Entry 8CXW (X-ray diffraction, 2.78 A resolution); this record covers chains A and D of the 3 polymer chains in the assembly.

== Chain A ==
Protein: Site-specific DNA-methyltransferase (adenine-specific)
Organism: Clostridioides difficile 630
Notes: EC 2.1.1.72
UniProtKB: Q183J3 (Q183J3_CLOD6); residue numbers follow UniProt; this construct covers 1-577
Sequence (578 residues; each row starts with the number of its first residue; numbering starts at 0):
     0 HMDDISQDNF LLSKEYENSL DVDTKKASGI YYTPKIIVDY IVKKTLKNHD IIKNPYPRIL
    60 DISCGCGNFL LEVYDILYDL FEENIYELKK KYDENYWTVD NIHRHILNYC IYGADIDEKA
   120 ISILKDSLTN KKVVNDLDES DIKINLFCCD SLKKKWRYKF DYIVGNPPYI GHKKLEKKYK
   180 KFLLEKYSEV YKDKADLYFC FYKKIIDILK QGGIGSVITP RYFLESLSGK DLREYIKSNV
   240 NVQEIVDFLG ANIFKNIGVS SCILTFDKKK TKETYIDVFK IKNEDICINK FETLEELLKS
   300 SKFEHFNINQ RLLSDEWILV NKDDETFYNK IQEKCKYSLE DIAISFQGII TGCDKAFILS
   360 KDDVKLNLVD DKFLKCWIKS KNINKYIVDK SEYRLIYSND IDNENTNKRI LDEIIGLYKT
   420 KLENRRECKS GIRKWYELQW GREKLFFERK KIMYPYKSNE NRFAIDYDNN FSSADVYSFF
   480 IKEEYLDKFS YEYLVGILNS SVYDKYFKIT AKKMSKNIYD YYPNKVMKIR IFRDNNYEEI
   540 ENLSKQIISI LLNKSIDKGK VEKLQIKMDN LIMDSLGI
Not modelled in the structure: 0-29, 132-136
Construct notes: expression tag (0)
Ion coordination: K+ site 1: Lys88, Lys89, Tyr91, Glu93; K+ site 2: Gly249, Val258
Residues lining bound ligands: Piclidenoson (Q8L): Tyr30, Ile61, Ser62, Gly64, Asp114, Ile115, Asp116, Cys148, Asp149, Ser150, Pro167, Leu174, Glu175, Tyr178, Leu196, Phe200
From the paper describing this entry:
  - binding site for Piclidenoson: Asp149, Tyr178

== Chain D ==
Molecule: DNA Strand 1
Sequence (14 nucleotides; row label = number of the first residue in the row):
     1 TTCAAAAAGT CCCA

== Interface between chain A and chain D ==
Residue-residue contacts (44; chain A residue first):
  Tyr30(A) with DA8(D), stacking on the base
  Asn165(A) with DA8(D), hydrogen bond to the base
  Pro166(A) with DA8(D), hydrogen bond to the base
  Pro167(A) with DA8(D), base contact
  Tyr168(A) with DA8(D), stacking on the base
  His171(A) with DA6(D), hydrogen bond to the base
  Lys172(A) with DA6(D), base contact
  Lys173(A) with DA8(D), salt bridge to the phosphate; DG9(D), phosphate contact; DT10(D), salt bridge to the phosphate
  Lys193(A) with DA5(D), base contact; DA6(D), sugar contact
  Tyr221(A) with DA7(D), sugar contact
  Ser225(A) with DA6(D), phosphate contact
  Leu226(A) with DA6(D), hydrogen bond to the phosphate
  Ser227(A) with DA5(D), phosphate contact; DA6(D), hydrogen bond to the phosphate
  Phe253(A) with DA8(D), base contact
  Ile256(A) with DA8(D), base contact
  Gly257(A) with DA7(D), sugar contact; DG9(D), hydrogen bond to the phosphate
  Val258(A) with DA8(D), sugar contact
  Ser344(A) with DA4(D), phosphate contact
  Phe345(A) with DA4(D), phosphate contact
  Gln346(A) with DA4(D), hydrogen bond to the phosphate; DA5(D), hydrogen bond to the base
  Ile349(A) with DA5(D), base contact
  Trp439(A) with DT2(D), base contact; DC3(D), base contact; DA4(D), base contact
  Arg441(A) with DC3(D), salt bridge to the phosphate; DA4(D), hydrogen bond to the base
  Lys456(A) with DA7(D), base contact
  Tyr476(A) with DA5(D), hydrogen bond to the phosphate
  Lys511(A) with DA6(D), salt bridge to the phosphate; DA7(D), salt bridge to the phosphate
  Met513(A) with DA7(D), sugar contact
  Ser514(A) with DA7(D), hydrogen bond to the base; DG9(D), base contact
  Ile517(A) with DA7(D), base contact
  Tyr521(A) with DA5(D), phosphate contact; DA6(D), hydrogen bond to the base
  Pro522(A) with DA5(D), phosphate contact
  Asn523(A) with DA5(D), hydrogen bond to the phosphate
Other interface residues (no listed pair), chain A (37 interface residues in all): Gly170, Asp195, Arg425, Glu426, Ile431
Other interface residues (no listed pair), chain D (10 interface residues in all): DT1

== Summary ==
37 residues of chain A and 10 residues of chain D are in contact; the contacts include 13 hydrogen bonds, 5
salt bridges and 2 aromatic stacking contacts. Polar pairs include Asn165(A)-DA8(D), Pro166(A)-DA8(D) and
His171(A)-DA6(D). Bound to chain A: Piclidenoson. From the paper: a binding site for Piclidenoson at Asp149(A)
and Tyr178(A).
Chain A is Site-specific DNA-methyltransferase (adenine-specific) (Clostridioides difficile 630) and chain D
is DNA Strand 1; the structure, CamA Adenine Methyltransferase Complexed to Cognate Substrate DNA and
Inhibitor piclidenoson (Compound 4), was determined by X-ray diffraction (same publication as 8CXS, 8CXT,
8CXU, 8CXV, 8CXX, 8CXY and 7 further entries).
